Entry 6X40 (electron microscopy, 2.86 A resolution); this record covers chains I and J of the 9 polymer chains in the assembly.

# Chain I
Name: Kappa Fab Light Chain
Source organism: Mus musculus
Notes: antibody fragment or engineered binder
Chain sequence (213 residues; each row starts with the number of its first residue):
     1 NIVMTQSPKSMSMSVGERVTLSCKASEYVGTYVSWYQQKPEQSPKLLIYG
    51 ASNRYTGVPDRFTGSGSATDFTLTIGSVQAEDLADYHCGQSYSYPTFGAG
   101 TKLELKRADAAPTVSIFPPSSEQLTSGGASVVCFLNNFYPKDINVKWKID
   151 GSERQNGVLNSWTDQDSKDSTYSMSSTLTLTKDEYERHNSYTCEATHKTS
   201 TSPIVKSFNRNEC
Unresolved in the structure: 106-213
Disulfides: Cys23-Cys88

# Chain J
Name: IgG2b Fab Heavy Chain
Source organism: Mus musculus
Notes: antibody fragment or engineered binder
Chain sequence (454 residues; numbered 1 to 454; the number before each row is that of its first residue):
     1 EVQLQQSGAELVKPGASVKLSCTASGFNIKDTYMYWVKQRPEQGLEWIGR
    51 IDPANGDTKYDPKFQGKATITTDTFSNTAYLQLSSLTSEDTAVYYCARKG
   101 LRWAMDYWGQGTSVTVSTAKTTPPSVYPLAPGCGDTTGSSVTLGCLVKGY
   151 FPESVTVTWNSGSLSSSVHTFPALLQSGLYTMSSSVTVPSSTWPSQTVTC
   201 SVAHPASSTTVDKKLEPSGPISTINPCPPCKECHKCPAPNLEGGPSVFIF
   251 PPNIKDVLMISLTPKVTCVVVDVSEDDPDVQISWFVNNVEVHTAQTQTHR
   301 EDYNSTIRVVSTLPIQHQDWMSGKEFKCKVNNKDLPSPIERTISKIKGLV
   351 RAPQVYILPPPAEQLSRKDVSLTCLVVGFNPGDISVEWTSNGHTEENYKD
   401 TAPVLDSDGSYFIYSKLNMKTSKWEKTDSFSCNVRHEGLKNYYLKKTISR
   451 SPGK
Unresolved in the structure: 1, 118-454
Disulfides: Cys22-Cys96

# Chain I / chain J interface
Contacting residue pairs - 36 pairs, chain I then chain J:
  Tyr32(I) - Arg102(J)
  Tyr32(I) - Trp103(J)
  Ser34(I) - Trp103(J)
  Ser34(I) - Ala104(J)
  Tyr36(I) - Ala104(J)  hydrogen bond (side chain-backbone)
  Tyr36(I) - Met105(J)
  Tyr36(I) - Trp108(J)
  Gln38(I) - Gln39(J)  hydrogen bond
  Gln38(I) - Tyr95(J)  hydrogen bond
  Gln42(I) - Tyr95(J)  hydrogen bond (backbone-side chain)
  Ser43(I) - Tyr95(J)
  Ser43(I) - Gly109(J)  hydrogen bond (side chain-backbone)
  Pro44(I) - Leu45(J)  hydrophobic
  Pro44(I) - Trp108(J)
  Leu46(I) - Ala104(J)
  Leu46(I) - Asp106(J)
  Tyr49(I) - Leu101(J)
  Tyr49(I) - Arg102(J)
  Tyr49(I) - Ala104(J)  hydrophobic
  Gly50(I) - Arg102(J)
  Asn53(I) - Arg102(J)
  Tyr55(I) - Leu101(J)  hydrophobic
  Tyr55(I) - Asp106(J)
  Tyr55(I) - Tyr107(J)
  His87(I) - Gln39(J)
  Ser91(I) - Trp103(J)  hydrogen bond (side chain-backbone)
  Tyr94(I) - Trp47(J)  hydrophobic
  Tyr94(I) - Lys59(J)
  Pro95(I) - Tyr35(J)  hydrophobic
  Pro95(I) - Trp47(J)
  Pro95(I) - Met105(J)  hydrophobic
  Phe97(I) - Leu45(J)
  Phe97(I) - Met105(J)  hydrophobic
  Gly98(I) - Gly44(J)
  Ala99(I) - Gly44(J)  hydrogen bond (backbone-backbone)
  Lys102(I) - Glu42(J)  salt bridge
Also at the interface, not in a pair above, chain I (22 interface residues in all): Thr31, Asp85
Also at the interface, not in a pair above, chain J (19 interface residues in all): Val37, Gln43

# In short
The interface between chain I and chain J involves 22 residues on one side and 19 on the other, with 7
hydrogen bonds and 1 salt bridge. Polar pairs include Lys102(I)-Glu42(J), Tyr36(I)-Ala104(J) and
Gln38(I)-Gln39(J).
Here chain I is Kappa Fab Light Chain and chain J is IgG2b Fab Heavy Chain, both from Mus musculus. Entry 6X40
(Human GABAA receptor alpha1-beta2-gamma2 subtype in complex with GABA plus picrotoxin) was determined by
electron microscopy together with 6X3S, 6X3T, 6X3U, 6X3V, 6X3W, 6X3X and 6X3Z from the same study.
